PDB entry 5DWG | X-ray diffraction, 2.30 A resolution | chains A and B of the 4 polymer chains in the assembly

== Chain A (and B) ==
Molecule: Estrogen receptor
Organism: Homo sapiens
Notes: fragment: ligand-binding domain; chain B of this document is another copy of the same molecule, construct and numbering; everything in this record applies to it too
UniProt: P03372 (ESR1_HUMAN); residue numbers follow UniProt; this construct covers 298-554
Chain sequence (257 residues; each row starts with the number of its first residue):
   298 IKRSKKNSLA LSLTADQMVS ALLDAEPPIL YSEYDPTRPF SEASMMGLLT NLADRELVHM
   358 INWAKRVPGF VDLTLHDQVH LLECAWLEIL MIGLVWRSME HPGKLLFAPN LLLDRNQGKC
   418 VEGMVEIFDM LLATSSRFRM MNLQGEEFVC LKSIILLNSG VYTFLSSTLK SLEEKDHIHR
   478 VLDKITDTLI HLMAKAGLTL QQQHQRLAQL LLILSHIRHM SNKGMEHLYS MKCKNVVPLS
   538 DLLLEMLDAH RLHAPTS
Disordered / not traced: 298-304, 331-336, 420, 461-471, 533, 549-554 (chain B: 298-309, 333-337, 417-419, 460-469, 532-535, 548-554)
Sequence notes: engineered mutation S537 (Tyr in P03372)
Small-molecule neighbours: 5G4 (4-{(E)-(4-hydroxyphenyl)[(2-methylphenyl)imino]methyl}benzene-1,3-diol): M343, L346, T347, L349, A350, E353, W383, L384, L387, M388, L391, R394, F404, M421, I424, L428, G521, H524, L525, L536, L540

== How chain A and chain B interact ==
Residue-residue contacts (49):
  R434(A) - H476(B)  hydrogen bond
  I451(A) - L509(B)  hydrophobic
  N455(A) - L509(B)
  N455(A) - S512(B)
  N455(A) - H513(B)  hydrogen bond (backbone-side chain)
  S456(A) - H513(B)
  V458(A) - H513(B)
  Y459(A) - A430(B)
  Y459(A) - H513(B)
  H476(A) - R434(B)  hydrogen bond
  D480(A) - Q502(B)
  D480(A) - Q506(B)  hydrogen bond
  T483(A) - H501(B)
  T483(A) - Q502(B)
  T483(A) - A505(B)
  D484(A) - Q498(B)
  D484(A) - Q502(B)
  I487(A) - H501(B)
  H501(A) - T483(B)
  H501(A) - D484(B)  salt bridge
  H501(A) - I487(B)
  H501(A) - H501(B)
  H501(A) - L504(B)
  Q502(A) - D480(B)
  Q502(A) - D484(B)
  L504(A) - H501(B)
  A505(A) - T483(B)
  A505(A) - L508(B)  hydrophobic
  Q506(A) - D480(B)  hydrogen bond
  L508(A) - A505(B)  hydrophobic
  L509(A) - I451(B)  hydrophobic
  L509(A) - N455(B)
  L509(A) - L511(B)  hydrophobic
  L511(A) - L509(B)  hydrophobic
  L511(A) - S512(B)
  S512(A) - L511(B)
  S512(A) - S512(B)
  S512(A) - R515(B)
  H513(A) - N455(B)  hydrogen bond (side chain-backbone)
  H513(A) - V458(B)
  H513(A) - Y459(B)
  H513(A) - R515(B)
  R515(A) - S512(B)  hydrogen bond (side chain-backbone)
  R515(A) - H513(B)
  R515(A) - H516(B)
  H516(A) - R515(B)
  H516(A) - N519(B)  hydrogen bond
  N519(A) - H516(B)  hydrogen bond
  N519(A) - N519(B)
Interface residues without a listed pair, chain A (27 interface residues in all): A430, L479, Q498
Interface residues without a listed pair, chain B (29 interface residues in all): S456, G457, L479, K520

== Overview ==
27 residues of chain A and 29 residues of chain B are in contact; the contacts include 9 hydrogen bonds and 1
salt bridge. Polar contacts include H501(A)-D484(B), R434(A)-H476(B) and N455(A)-H513(B). Bound to chain A:
compound 5G4.
Both chains are Estrogen receptor (Homo sapiens). Entry 5DWG (Crystal Structure of the ER-alpha Ligand-binding
Domain in Complex with the Triaryl-substituted Imine Analog,
4-{(E)-(4-hydroxyphenyl)[(2-methylphenyl)imino]methyl}benzene-1,3-diol) was determined by X-ray diffraction
together with 4ZN7, 4ZNH, 4ZNS, 4ZNT, 4ZNU, 4ZNV and 50 further entries from the same study.
